7PKN - chains O and P of the 11 polymer chains in the assembly; structure by electron microscopy, 3.20 A resolution.

[Chain O]
Name: Centromere protein O
From: Homo sapiens
UniProtKB: Q9BU64 (CENPO_HUMAN); residue numbers follow UniProt; this construct covers 1-300
Sequence (300 residues; numbered 1 to 300; the number before each row is that of its first residue):
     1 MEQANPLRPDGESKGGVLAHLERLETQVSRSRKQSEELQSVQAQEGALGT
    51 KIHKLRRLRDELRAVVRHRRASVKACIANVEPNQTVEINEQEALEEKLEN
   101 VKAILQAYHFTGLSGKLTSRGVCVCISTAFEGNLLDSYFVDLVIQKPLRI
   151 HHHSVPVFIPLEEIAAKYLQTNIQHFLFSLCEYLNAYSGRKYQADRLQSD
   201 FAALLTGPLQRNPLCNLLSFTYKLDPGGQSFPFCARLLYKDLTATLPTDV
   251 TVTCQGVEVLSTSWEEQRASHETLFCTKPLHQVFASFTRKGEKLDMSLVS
Not modelled in the structure: 1-15, 28-88, 226-228, 290-300
Swiss-Prot annotation at these positions:
  - modified residue: Ser35 (Phosphoserine)

[Chain P]
Name: Centromere protein P
From: Homo sapiens
UniProtKB: Q6IPU0 (CENPP_HUMAN); residues 1-288 here = UniProt positions 1-288
Sequence (288 residues; numbered 1 to 288; the number before each row is that of its first residue):
     1 MDAELAEVRALQAEIAALRRACEDPPAPWEEKSRVQKSFQAIHQFNLEGW
    51 KSSKDLKNQLGHLESELSFLSTLTGINIRNHSKQTEDLTSTEMTEKSIRK
   101 VLQRHRLSGNCHMVTFQLEFQILEIQNKERLSSAVTDLNIIMEPTECSEL
   151 SEFVSRAEERKDLFMFFRSLHFFVEWFEYRKRTFKHLKEKYPDAVYLSEG
   201 PSSCSMGIRSASRPGFELVIVWRIQIDEDGKVFPKLDLLTKVPQRALELD
   251 KNRAIETAPLSFRTLVGLLGIEAALESLIKSLCAEENN
Not modelled in the structure: 1-52, 91-97, 284-288
Swiss-Prot annotation at these positions:
  - modified residue: Ser38 (Phosphoserine)

[Chain O / chain P interface]
Contacting residue pairs (37; chain O residue first):
  Leu94(O) with Leu56(P), hydrophobic
  Lys97(O) with Leu60(P)
  Leu98(O) with Leu60(P), hydrophobic; Leu63(P), hydrophobic
  Val101(O) with Leu63(P), hydrophobic; Glu64(P)
  Ile104(O) with Leu67(P), hydrophobic; Ile78(P), hydrophobic
  Ala107(O) with Ile78(P), hydrophobic
  Tyr108(O) with Leu70(P), hydrophobic; Ser71(P); Ile76(P); Ile78(P), hydrophobic
  Phe110(O) with His105(P); Phe164(P)
  Thr111(O) with Phe164(P); Phe167(P)
  Gly112(O) with Phe164(P)
  Leu113(O) with Thr74(P)
  Gly115(O) with Leu70(P)
  Leu117(O) with Glu66(P); Phe69(P), hydrophobic
  Val122(O) with Phe69(P), hydrophobic
  Ala129(O) with Phe164(P), hydrophobic
  Glu131(O) with Arg160(P)
  Gly132(O) with Ser133(P); Ala134(P); Val135(P); Lys161(P)
  Asn133(O) with Ser133(P); Ala134(P)
  Leu134(O) with Ser133(P), hydrogen bond (backbone-backbone)
  Gln174(O) with Leu73(P)
  Phe178(O) with Arg168(P); His171(P)
  Glu182(O) with Arg168(P), salt bridge
  Asn185(O) with Arg168(P)
Interface residues without a listed pair, chain O (30 interface residues in all): Ala103, Leu105, Lys116, Ser127, Ile173, His175, Cys181
Interface residues without a listed pair, chain P (27 interface residues in all): Asn77, His81, Leu163, Phe172

[In short]
30 residues of chain O face 27 of chain P across their interface; the contacts include 1 hydrogen bond and 1
salt bridge. Polar contacts include Glu182(O)-Arg168(P) and Leu134(O)-Ser133(P).
Chain O is Centromere protein O and chain P is Centromere protein P, both from Homo sapiens; the structure,
Structure of the human CCAN deltaCT complex, was determined by electron microscopy, deposited together with
7PB4, 7PB8, 7PII, 7R5R, 7R5S, 7R5V, 7YWX and 7YYH.
